Entry 5BMS (X-ray diffraction, 2.90 A resolution); this record covers chain A.

# Chain A
Molecule: Serine/threonine-protein kinase PAK 4
Organism: Homo sapiens
Notes: EC 2.7.11.1; fragment: Protein kinase domain residues 300-591
Reference sequence: O96013 (PAK4_HUMAN); residues 300-591 here = UniProt positions 300-591
Chain sequence (293 residues; numbered 299 to 591; the number before each row is that of its first residue):
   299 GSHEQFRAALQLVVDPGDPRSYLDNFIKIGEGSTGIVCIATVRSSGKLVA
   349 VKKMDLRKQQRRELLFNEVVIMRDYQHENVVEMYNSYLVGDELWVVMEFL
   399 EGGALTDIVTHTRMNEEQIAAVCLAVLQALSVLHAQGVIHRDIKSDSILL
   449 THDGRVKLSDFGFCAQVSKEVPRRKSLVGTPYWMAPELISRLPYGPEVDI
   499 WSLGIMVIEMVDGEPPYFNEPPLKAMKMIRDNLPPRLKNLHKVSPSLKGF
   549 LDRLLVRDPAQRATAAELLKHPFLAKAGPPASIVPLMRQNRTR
Disordered / not traced: 590-591
Sequence notes: expression tag (299)
Modified positions: Ser-474 (phosphoserine; SEP)
Swiss-Prot annotation at these positions:
  - active site: Asp-440 (Proton acceptor)
  - binding site (ATP): Ile-327 to Val-335, Lys-350, Glu-396 to Leu-398, Asp-458 to Gly-460
  - modified residue: Ser-474 (Phosphoserine)
  - mutagenesis: Lys-350 (K350M: No change in cell motility; in association with M-351), Lys-351 (K351M: No change in cell motility; in association with M-350), Ser-445 (S445N: Approximately 30-fold increased autophosphorylation (constitutively active mutant)), Ser-474 (S474E: Approximately 3-fold increased autophosphorylation)
Ligand contacts: 4T6 (N~2~-[(7-chloro-1H-benzimidazol-6-yl)methyl]-N~4~-(5-cyclopropyl-1H-pyrazol-3-yl)pyrimidine-2,4-diamine): Ile-327, Gly-328, Glu-329, Gly-330, Val-335, Ala-348, Met-395, Glu-396, Phe-397, Leu-398, Glu-399, Gly-401, Ala-402, Asp-444, Leu-447, Ser-457, Asp-458

# Overview
Chain A binds compound 4T6. Curated annotation (UniProt) lists active-site residue Asp-440, 16 ATP-binding
residues and 4 mutagenesis sites.
Chain A is Serine/threonine-protein kinase PAK 4 (Homo sapiens); the structure, Crystal structure of
P21-activated kinase 4 in complex with an inhibitor compound 29, was determined by X-ray diffraction.
